8SUF - chains A and E; structure by X-ray diffraction, 4.00 A resolution.

Chain A:
Name: TIR domain-containing protein
Source organism: Caenorhabditis elegans
Reference sequence: Q9N5Z3 (Q9N5Z3_CAEEL); residue numbers follow UniProt; this construct covers 26-996
Sequence (1007 residues; numbered -6 to 1000; the number before each row is that of its first residue; numbers below 1 keep their minus sign (Ala-6 is residue -6)):
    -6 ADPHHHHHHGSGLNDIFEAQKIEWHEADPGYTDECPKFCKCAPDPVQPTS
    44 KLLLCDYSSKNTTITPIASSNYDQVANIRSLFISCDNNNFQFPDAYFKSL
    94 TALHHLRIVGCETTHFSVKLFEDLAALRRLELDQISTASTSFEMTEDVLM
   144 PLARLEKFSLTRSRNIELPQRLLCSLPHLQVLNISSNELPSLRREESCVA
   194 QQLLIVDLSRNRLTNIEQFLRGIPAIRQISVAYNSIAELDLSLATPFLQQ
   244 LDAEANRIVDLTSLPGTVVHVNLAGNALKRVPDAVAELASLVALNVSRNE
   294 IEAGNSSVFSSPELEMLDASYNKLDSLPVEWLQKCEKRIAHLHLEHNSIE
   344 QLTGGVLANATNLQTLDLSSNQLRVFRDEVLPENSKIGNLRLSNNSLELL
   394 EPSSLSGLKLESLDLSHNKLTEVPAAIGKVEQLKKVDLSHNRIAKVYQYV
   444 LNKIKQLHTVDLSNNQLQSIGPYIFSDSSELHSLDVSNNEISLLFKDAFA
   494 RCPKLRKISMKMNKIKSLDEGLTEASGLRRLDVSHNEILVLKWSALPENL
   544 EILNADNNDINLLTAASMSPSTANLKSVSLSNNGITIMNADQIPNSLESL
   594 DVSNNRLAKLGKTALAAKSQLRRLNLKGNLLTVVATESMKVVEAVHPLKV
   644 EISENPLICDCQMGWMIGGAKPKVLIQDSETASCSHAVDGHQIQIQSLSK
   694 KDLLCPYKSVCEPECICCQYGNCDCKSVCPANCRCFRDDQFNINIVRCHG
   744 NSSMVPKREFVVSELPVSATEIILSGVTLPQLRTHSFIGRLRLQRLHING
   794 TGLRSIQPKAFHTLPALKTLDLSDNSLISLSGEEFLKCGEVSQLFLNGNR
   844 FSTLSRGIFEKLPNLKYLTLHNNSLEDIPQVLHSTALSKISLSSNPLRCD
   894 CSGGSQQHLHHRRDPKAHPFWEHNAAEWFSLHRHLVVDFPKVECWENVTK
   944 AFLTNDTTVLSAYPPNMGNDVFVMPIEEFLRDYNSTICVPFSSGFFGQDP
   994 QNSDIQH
Unresolved in the structure: -6 to 26, 896-913, 984-1000
Sequence notes: expression tag (-6 to 25, 997-1000)
Disulfides: Cys28-Cys34, Cys32-Cys48, Cys78-Cys104, Cys167-Cys191, Cys652-Cys677, Cys654-Cys698, Cys704-Cys711, Cys708-Cys718, Cys710-Cys716, Cys722-Cys728, Cys726-Cys741, Cys892-Cys937, Cys894-Cys981
Glycans and other covalent adducts: N-acetylglucosamine (NAG) linked to Asn176, Asn352, Asn387, Asn792, Asn865; glycan linked to Asn288

Chain E:
Name: Latrophilin-like protein 1
Source organism: Caenorhabditis elegans
Reference sequence: G5EDW2 (LPLT1_CAEEL); numbering as in UniProt (aligned over 31-136)
Sequence (114 residues; row label = number of the first residue in the row):
    29 ADPTTDESGTISHTICDGEAAELSCPAGKVISIVLGNYGRFSVAVCLPDN
    79 DIVPSNINCQNHKTKSILEKKCNGDSMCYFTVDKKTFTEDPCPNTPKYLE
   129 VKYNCVVPHHHHHH
Unresolved in the structure: 137-142
Sequence notes: expression tag (29-30, 137-142)
Disulfides: Cys44-Cys74, Cys53-Cys133, Cys87-Cys120, Cys100-Cys106

Interface between chain A and chain E:
Pairs across the interface (19; chain A residue first):
  Ile709(A) - Gln88(E)
  Cys710(A) - Phe69(E)  hydrophobic
  Tyr713(A) - Leu63(E)
  Tyr713(A) - Glu128(E)
  Gly714(A) - Glu128(E)
  Gly714(A) - Lys130(E)
  Asn715(A) - Thr42(E)  hydrogen bond
  Asn715(A) - Phe69(E)
  Asn715(A) - Glu128(E)
  Cys716(A) - Phe69(E)
  Asp717(A) - Phe69(E)  hydrogen bond (backbone-backbone)
  Asp717(A) - Ser70(E)  hydrogen bond
  Asp717(A) - Val71(E)  hydrogen bond (side chain-backbone)
  Asp717(A) - Ile85(E)
  His778(A) - Leu75(E)
  Ile781(A) - Leu75(E)  hydrophobic
  Ile781(A) - Val81(E)  hydrophobic
  Lys802(A) - Asp79(E)  salt bridge
  Thr806(A) - Val81(E)
Also at the interface, not in a pair above, chain A (15 interface residues in all): Gln712, Val760, Gly782, His805
Also at the interface, not in a pair above, chain E (16 interface residues in all): Gly64, Asn65, Asn86, Tyr126

Summary:
15 residues of chain A and 16 residues of chain E are in contact, with 4 hydrogen bonds and 1 salt bridge.
Polar contacts include Lys802(A)-Asp79(E), Asn715(A)-Thr42(E) and Asp717(A)-Ser70(E). N-acetylglucosamine is
covalently linked to Asn176(A), Asn352(A), Asn387(A), Asn792(A) and Asn865(A).
Here chain A is TIR domain-containing protein and chain E is Latrophilin-like protein 1, both from
Caenorhabditis elegans. Entry 8SUF (The complex of TOL-1 ectodomain bound to LAT-1 Lectin domain) was
determined by X-ray diffraction.
